Entry 4LF8 (X-ray diffraction, 3.15 A resolution); this record covers chains A and M of the 21 polymer chains in the assembly.

# Chain A
Molecule: 16S rRNA
Organism: Thermus thermophilus
Sequence (1522 nucleotides; row label = number of the first residue in the row; note: 42 numbers in that range are skipped by the numbering (no residue carries them; nothing is unmodelled there); a row labelled like 190A-190L holds insertion residues (190A, then the next letters in order); numbering starts at 0):
     0 UUUGUUGGAG AGUUUGAUCC UGGCUCAGGG UGAACGCUGG CGGCGUGCCU AAGACAUGCA
    60 AGUCGUGCGG G
    73 CCGCGGGGUU UU
    88 ACUCCG
    95 UGGUC
   101 AGCGGCGGAC GGGUGAGUAA CGCGUGGGU
  129A G
   130 ACCUACCCGG AAGAGGGGGA CAACCCGGGG AAACUCGGGC UAAUCCCCCA UGUGGACCCG
   190 C
190A-190L CCCUUGGGGUGU
   191 GUCCAAAGGG CUUU
   216 GCCCGCUUCC GGAUGGGCCC GCGUCCCAUC AGCUAGUUGG UGGGGUAAUG GCCCACCAAG
   276 GCGACGACGG GUAGCCGGUC UGAGAGGAUG GCCGGCCACA GGGGCACUGA GACACGGGCC
   336 CCACUCCUAC GGGAGGCAGC AGUUAGGAAU CUUCCGCAAU GGGCGCAAGC CUGACGGAGC
   396 GACGCCGCUU GGAGGAAGAA GCCCUUCGGG GUGUAAACUC CUGAA
   442 CCCGGGACGA AACCCCCGAC GA
   474 GGGGACUGAC GGUACCGGG
   494 GUAAUAGCGC CGGCCAACUC CGUGCCAGCA GCCGCGGUAA UACGGAGGGC GCGAGCGUUA
   554 CCCGGAUUCA CUGGGCGUAA AGGGCGUGUA GGCGGCCUGG GGCGUCCCAU GUGAAAGACC
   614 ACGGCUCAAC CGUGGGGGAG CGUGGGAUAC GCUCAGGCUA GACGGUGGGA GAGGGUGGUG
   674 GAAUUCCCGG AGUAGCGGUG AAAUGCGCAG AUACCGGGAG GAACGCCGAU GGCGAAGGCA
   734 GCCACCUGGU CCACCCGUGA CGCUGAGGCG CGAAAGCGUG GGGAGCAAAC CGGAUUAGAU
   794 ACCCGGGUAG UCCACGCCCU AAACGAUGCG CGCUAGGUCU CUGGGUCU
   848 CCUGGGGGCC GAAGCUAACG CGUUAAGCGC GCCGCCUGGG GAGUACGGCC GCAAGGCUGA
   908 AACUCAAAGG AAUUGACGGG GGCCCGCACA AGCGGUGGAG CAUGUGGUUU AAUUCGAAGX
   968 AACGCGAAGA ACCUUACCAG GCCUUGACAU GCUAGG
 1003A G
  1004 AACCCGGGUG AAAGCCUGGG GUGCCCC
1030A-1030D GCGA
  1031 GGGGAGCCCU AGCACAGGUG CUGCAUGGCC GUCGUCAGCU CGUGCCGUGA GGUGUUGGGU
  1091 UAAGUCCCGC AACGAGCGCA ACCCCCGCCG UUAGUUGCCA GCGGUUCGGC CGGGCACUCU
  1151 AACGGGACUG CCCGCGAAA
  1171 GCGGGAGGAA GGAGGGGACG ACGUCUGGUC AGCAUGGCCC UUACGGCCUG GGCGACACAC
  1231 GUGCUACAAU GCCCACUACA AAGCGAUGCC ACCCGGCAAC GGGGAGCUAA UCGCAAAAAG
  1291 GUGGGCCCAG UUCGGAUUGG GGUCUGCAAC CCGACCCCAU GAAGCCGGAA UCGCUAGUAA
  1351 UCGCGGAUCA G
 1361A C
  1362 CAUGCCGCGG UGAAUACGUU CCCGGGCCUU GUACACACXG CCXGUXACGC CAUGGGAGCG
  1422 GGCUCUACCC GAAGUCGCCG GG
  1446 AGCCUACGGG
  1459 CAGGCGCCGA GGGUAGGGCC CGUGACUGGG GCGAAGUCGU AACAAGGUAG CUGUACCGGA
  1519 AGGUGCGGCU GGAUCCACUC CUUUCU
Unresolved in the structure: 0-4, 1534-1540
Modified residues: PSU (pseudouridine-5'-monophosphate) at position 516, 7MG (7N-methyl-8-hydroguanosine-5'-monophosphate) at position 527, M2G (N2-dimethylguanosine-5'-monophosphate) at position 966, 5MC (5-methylcytidine-5'-monophosphate) at position 967, 2MG (2N-methylguanosine-5'-monophosphate) at position 1207, 5MC (5-methylcytidine-5'-monophosphate) at position 1400, 4OC (4n,o2'-methylcytidine-5'-monophosphate) at position 1402, 5MC (5-methylcytidine-5'-monophosphate) at position 1404, 5MC (5-methylcytidine-5'-monophosphate) at position 1407, UR3 (3-methyluridine-5'-monophoshate) at position 1498, PSU (pseudouridine-5'-monophosphate) at position 1540, PSU (pseudouridine-5'-monophosphate) at position 1541
Sequence notes: conflict C1534 (A2157 in M26923.1), A1535 (C2158 in M26923.1)
Metal / ion sites: Mg2+ site 1 near U5 (its only coordinating residue here); Mg2+ site 2 near U12 (its only coordinating residue here); Mg2+ site 3: U12, A914; Mg2+ site 4 near G21 (its only coordinating residue here); Mg2+ site 5 near A53 (its only coordinating residue here); Mg2+ site 6 near G61 (its only coordinating residue here); Mg2+ site 7 near G107 (its only coordinating residue here); Mg2+ site 8 near G113 (its only coordinating residue here); Mg2+ site 9: G115, A116, G117, G289; Mg2+ site 10: A116, G117, G289; Mg2+ site 11: C121, G124, U125, G236; K+ site 1 near G167 (its only coordinating residue here); 81 more Mg2+ sites not listed; 6 more K+ sites not listed
Ligand contacts:
  - paromomycin (PAR), molecule 1: U30, G31, C48, U49, U304, G306, C554, C555
  - paromomycin (PAR), molecule 2: G31, C47, C48, A50, A51, G52, A53, G113, U114, G115, A353, C355, A356, U358, U359, A360, G361, U365, C366
  - paromomycin (PAR), molecule 3: A119, A120, C121, G122, C123, G236, C237, G238, U239, C240, C241, C242, G281, A282, G284
  - paromomycin (PAR), molecule 4: G567, G568, C569, G570, G575, G821, C822, G874, C875, C877, C879, C880
  - paromomycin (PAR), molecule 5: G610, A611, C612, C613, A614, A622, C623, C624, G625, U626
  - paromomycin (PAR), molecule 6: G661, G662, A663, G664, G666, G667, C739, U740, G741, G742, U743
  - paromomycin (PAR), molecule 7: U669, G670, G671, U672, G673, G714, A715, A716, C717, C805, C806, A807
  - paromomycin (PAR), molecule 8: G1061, U1062, U1065, C1066, A1188, C1189, G1190
  - paromomycin (PAR), molecule 9: G1405, U1406, 5MC_1407, A1408, C1409, G1489, C1490, G1491, A1492, A1493, G1494, U1495, C1496

# Chain M
Name: ribosomal protein S13
Organism: Thermus thermophilus
Reference sequence: P80377 (RS13_THET8); numbering as in UniProt (aligned over 1-126)
Amino-acid sequence (126 residues; each row starts with the number of its first residue):
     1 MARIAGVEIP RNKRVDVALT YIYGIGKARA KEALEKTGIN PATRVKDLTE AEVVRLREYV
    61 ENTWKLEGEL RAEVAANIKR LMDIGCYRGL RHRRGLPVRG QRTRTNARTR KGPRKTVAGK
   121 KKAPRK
Unresolved in the structure: 1, 120-126
Metal / ion sites: Mg2+ site 1: Thr20, Ile22 (shared with U1330(A) of chain A); Mg2+ site 2: Gln101 (shared with C1322(A) of chain A)

# How chain A and chain M interact
Pairs across the interface (91):
  A946(A) - Arg114(M)  salt bridge to the phosphate
  G947(A) - Arg108(M)  phosphate contact
  G947(A) - Thr109(M)  hydrogen bond to the phosphate
  G947(A) - Arg114(M)  salt bridge to the phosphate
  C948(A) - Asn106(M)  base contact
  C948(A) - Ala107(M)  hydrogen bond to the phosphate
  C948(A) - Arg108(M)  hydrogen bond to the phosphate
  C948(A) - Thr109(M)  hydrogen bond to the phosphate
  A949(A) - Gln101(M)  phosphate contact
  A949(A) - Asn106(M)  base contact
  U950(A) - Arg102(M)  salt bridge to the phosphate
  U950(A) - Thr105(M)  hydrogen bond to the base
  G951(A) - Arg102(M)  salt bridge to the phosphate
  G951(A) - Thr105(M)  base contact
  U952(A) - Arg104(M)  hydrogen bond to the base
  U952(A) - Thr105(M)  base contact
  G953(A) - Arg104(M)  salt bridge to the phosphate
  G954(A) - Arg104(M)  base contact
  A1225(A) - Gln101(M)  phosphate contact
  A1225(A) - Arg102(M)  phosphate contact
  A1225(A) - Thr103(M)  hydrogen bond to the phosphate
  A1225(A) - Arg104(M)  phosphate contact
  C1226(A) - Arg91(M)  salt bridge to the phosphate
  C1226(A) - Leu96(M)  phosphate contact
  C1226(A) - Thr103(M)  hydrogen bond to the phosphate
  C1226(A) - Arg104(M)  base contact
  C1226(A) - Lys111(M)  hydrogen bond to the sugar
  A1227(A) - Leu96(M)  phosphate contact
  A1227(A) - Lys111(M)  phosphate contact
  A1227(A) - Lys115(M)  hydrogen bond to the sugar
  A1227(A) - Val117(M)  base contact
  C1228(A) - Arg104(M)  hydrogen bond to the base
  C1228(A) - Arg108(M)  salt bridge to the phosphate
  C1228(A) - Lys111(M)  salt bridge to the phosphate
  C1228(A) - Lys115(M)  salt bridge to the phosphate
  C1228(A) - Thr116(M)  phosphate contact
  C1228(A) - Val117(M)  hydrogen bond to the sugar
  A1229(A) - Arg104(M)  base contact
  A1229(A) - Thr105(M)  base contact
  A1229(A) - Arg114(M)  salt bridge to the phosphate
  A1229(A) - Thr116(M)  hydrogen bond to the phosphate
  C1230(A) - Thr105(M)  base contact
  G1295(A) - Arg14(M)  sugar contact
  C1296(A) - Arg14(M)  sugar contact
  C1296(A) - Arg44(M)  salt bridge to the phosphate
  C1297(A) - Arg44(M)  salt bridge to the phosphate
  U1301(A) - Tyr21(M)  hydrogen bond to the phosphate
  U1302(A) - Lys13(M)  salt bridge to the phosphate
  U1302(A) - Arg14(M)  base contact
  U1302(A) - Val17(M)  phosphate contact
  U1302(A) - Lys27(M)  hydrogen bond to the sugar
  A1306(A) - Thr109(M)  hydrogen bond to the sugar
  U1307(A) - Gln101(M)  hydrogen bond to the phosphate
  U1307(A) - Thr109(M)  sugar contact
  U1307(A) - Arg110(M)  phosphate contact
  U1308(A) - Ile78(M)  sugar contact
  U1308(A) - His92(M)  hydrogen bond to the phosphate
  U1308(A) - Pro97(M)  phosphate contact
  U1308(A) - Val98(M)  hydrogen bond to the phosphate
  U1308(A) - Arg99(M)  phosphate contact
  U1308(A) - Gln101(M)  hydrogen bond to the phosphate
  U1308(A) - Arg110(M)  salt bridge to the phosphate
  G1309(A) - Val74(M)  sugar contact
  G1309(A) - Asn77(M)  sugar contact
  G1309(A) - Ile78(M)  sugar contact
  G1309(A) - Leu81(M)  phosphate contact
  G1309(A) - Arg88(M)  salt bridge to the phosphate
  G1309(A) - His92(M)  salt bridge to the phosphate
  G1309(A) - Val98(M)  phosphate contact
  G1309(A) - Arg99(M)  salt bridge to the phosphate
  G1310(A) - Asn77(M)  sugar contact
  G1310(A) - Arg88(M)  salt bridge to the phosphate
  C1321(A) - Tyr87(M)  sugar contact
  C1322(A) - Gly100(M)  sugar contact
  G1323(A) - Arg99(M)  phosphate contact
  G1323(A) - Gly100(M)  phosphate contact
  C1328(A) - Ala28(M)  phosphate contact
  C1328(A) - Arg29(M)  hydrogen bond to the sugar
  A1329(A) - Tyr23(M)  phosphate contact
  A1329(A) - Gly24(M)  sugar contact
  A1329(A) - Ile25(M)  phosphate contact
  A1329(A) - Gly26(M)  hydrogen bond to the phosphate
  A1329(A) - Lys27(M)  phosphate contact
  A1329(A) - Ala28(M)  phosphate contact
  A1329(A) - Arg29(M)  hydrogen bond to the phosphate
  A1329(A) - Leu70(M)  sugar contact
  U1330(A) - Ile22(M)  phosphate contact
  U1330(A) - Tyr23(M)  phosphate contact
  U1330(A) - Gly24(M)  phosphate contact
  U1330(A) - Ile25(M)  hydrogen bond to the phosphate
  U1330(A) - Gly26(M)  phosphate contact
Also at the interface, not in a pair above, chain A (35 interface residues in all): G1224, C1320, G1331, A1332
Also at the interface, not in a pair above, chain M (44 interface residues in all): Thr20, Pro113

# In short
Chain A and chain M form an interface of 35 and 44 residues respectively; the contacts include 24 hydrogen
bonds and 18 salt bridges. Among the polar pairs are U950(A)-Thr105(M), U952(A)-Arg104(M) and
C1228(A)-Arg104(M). Ligands of chain A: 9 copies of paromomycin.
Chain A is 16S rRNA and chain M is ribosomal protein S13, both from Thermus thermophilus; the structure,
Crystal Structure of 30S ribosomal subunit from Thermus thermophilus, was determined by X-ray diffraction.
